Entry 9NGT (X-ray diffraction, 2.95 A resolution); this record covers chains B and C of the 3 polymer chains in the assembly.

# Chain B
Molecule: Protein cereblon
Source organism: Homo sapiens
UniProt: Q96SW2 (CRBN_HUMAN); residues 1-442 here = UniProt positions 1-442
Sequence (442 residues; each row starts with the number of its first residue):
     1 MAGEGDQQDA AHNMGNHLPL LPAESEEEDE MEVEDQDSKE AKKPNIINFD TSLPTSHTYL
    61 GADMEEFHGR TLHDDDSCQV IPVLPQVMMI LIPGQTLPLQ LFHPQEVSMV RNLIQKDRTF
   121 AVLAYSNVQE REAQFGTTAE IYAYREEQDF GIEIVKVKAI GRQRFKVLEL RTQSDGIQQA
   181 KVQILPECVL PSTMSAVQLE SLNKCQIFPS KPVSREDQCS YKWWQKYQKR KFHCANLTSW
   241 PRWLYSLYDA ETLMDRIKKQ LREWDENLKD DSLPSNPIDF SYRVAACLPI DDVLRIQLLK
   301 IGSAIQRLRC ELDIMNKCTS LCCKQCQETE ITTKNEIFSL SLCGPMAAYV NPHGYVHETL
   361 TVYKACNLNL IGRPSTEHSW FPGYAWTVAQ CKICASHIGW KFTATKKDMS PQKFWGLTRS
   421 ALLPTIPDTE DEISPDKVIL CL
Disordered / not traced: 1-70, 211-219, 429-436
Ion coordination: Zn2+: C323, C326, C391, C394
Ligand contacts: A1BC8 ((3S)-3-[(4M)-4-(4-methoxythiophen-3-yl)-1H-1,2,3-triazol-1-yl]piperidine-2,6-dione): N351, P352, H353, H357, E377, H378, S379, W380, W386, W400, F402
UniProt features mapped onto this chain:
  - binding site (Zn(2+)): C323, C326, C391, C394
  - binding site ((S)-thalidomide): H378, W380, W386
  - modified residue: S25 (Phosphoserine)
  - natural variant: C391 (C391R: In MRT2)
  - mutagenesis: Y384 (Y384A: Abolishes thalidomide-binding without affecting DCX protein ligase complex activity; when associated with A-386), W386 (W386A: Abolishes thalidomide-binding without affecting DCX protein ligase complex activity; when associated with A-384 ...), R419 to L442 (Fails to rescue increased BK channel activity and decreased probability of neurotransmission in a mouse hippocampal neuron model)

# Chain C
Molecule: Serine/threonine-protein kinase mTOR
Source organism: Homo sapiens
Notes: EC 2.7.11.1, 2.7.10.2
UniProt: P42345 (MTOR_HUMAN); residues 2018-2114 here = UniProt positions 2018-2114
Sequence (98 residues; row label = number of the first residue in the row):
  2017 GRVAILWHEM WHEGLEEASR LYFGERNVKG MFEVLEPLHA MMERGPQTLK ETSFNQAYGR
  2077 DLMEAQEWCR KYMKSGNVKD LTQAWDLYYH VFRRISKQ
Disordered / not traced: 2017-2021
Differences from the reference sequence: expression tag (2017)
Ligand contacts: A1BC8 ((3S)-3-[(4M)-4-(4-methoxythiophen-3-yl)-1H-1,2,3-triazol-1-yl]piperidine-2,6-dione): Y2088, M2089, K2090, S2091, G2092
UniProt features mapped onto this chain:
  - cross-link: K2066 (Glycyl lysine isopeptide (Lys-Gly) (interchain with G-Cter in ubiquitin))
  - mutagenesis: K2066 (K2066R: Complete loss ubiquitination by the SCF(FBXO22) complex)
From the paper describing this entry:
  - binding site for A1BC8: Y2088, G2092
  - mutagenesis - G2092N: abolished binding to Protein cereblon (chain B)

# How chain B and chain C interact
Pairs across the interface - 16 pairs, chain B then chain C:
  N351(B) with M2089(C), hydrogen bond (side chain-backbone); K2090(C)
  H353(B) with M2089(C)
  Y355(B) with R2086(C); M2089(C); K2090(C)
  H357(B) with K2090(C), hydrogen bond (side chain-backbone)
  I371(B) with N2093(C); K2095(C)
  R373(B) with R2042(C)
  W386(B) with G2092(C)
  V388(B) with G2092(C); N2093(C)
  Q390(B) with N2093(C), hydrogen bond
  H397(B) with S2091(C), hydrogen bond
  W400(B) with S2091(C), hydrogen bond (side chain-backbone)
Interface residues without a listed pair, chain C (10 interface residues in all): F2048, Y2088
From the paper, about this interface:
  - pairs named by the authors: V388(B)-G2092(C)
  - interface residues, chain B: N351(B), H357(B), W400(B)
  - interface residues, chain C: M2089(C), K2090(C), S2091(C)

# Overview
Chain B and chain C form an interface of 11 and 10 residues respectively; the contacts include 5 hydrogen
bonds. Polar contacts include N351(B)-M2089(C), H357(B)-K2090(C) and Q390(B)-N2093(C). The authors report a
contact between V388(B) and G2092(C). From the paper: a binding site for A1BC8 at Y2088(C) and G2092(C);
G2092N of chain C abolishes binding to Protein cereblon (chain B).
Here chain B is Protein cereblon and chain C is Serine/threonine-protein kinase mTOR, both from Homo sapiens.
Entry 9NGT (Crystal structure of CRBN-DDB1 and FPFT-2216 in complex with mTOR) was determined by X-ray
diffraction (same publication as 9NFR).
